Entry 2B2Y (X-ray diffraction, 2.35 A resolution); this record covers chains A and C of the 3 polymer chains in the assembly.

[Chain A]
Protein: Chromodomain-helicase-DNA-binding protein 1
Organism: Homo sapiens
UniProtKB: O14646 (CHD1_HUMAN); residues 10-185 here correspond to UniProt positions 268-443 (UniProt number = residue number + 258)
Sequence (187 residues; row label = number of the first residue in the row):
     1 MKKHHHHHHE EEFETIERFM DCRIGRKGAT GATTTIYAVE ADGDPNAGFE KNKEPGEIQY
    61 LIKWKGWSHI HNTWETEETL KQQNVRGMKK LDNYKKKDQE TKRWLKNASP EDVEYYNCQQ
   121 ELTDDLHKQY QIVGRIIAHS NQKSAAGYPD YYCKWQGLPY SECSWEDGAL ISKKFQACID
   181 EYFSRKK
Disordered / not traced: 1-11, 51
Differences from the reference sequence: cloning artifact (1-3, 186-187); expression tag (4-9)

[Chain C]
Protein: Chromodomain-helicase-DNA-binding protein 1
Organism: Homo sapiens
UniProtKB: O14646 (CHD1_HUMAN); residues 10-115 here correspond to UniProt positions 268-373 (UniProt number = residue number + 258)
Sequence (115 residues; row label = number of the first residue in the row):
     1 MKKHHHHHHE EEFETIERFM DCRIGRKGAT GATTTIYAVE ADGDPNAGFE KNKEPGEIQY
    61 LIKWKGWSHI HNTWETEETL KQQNVRGMKK LDNYKKKDQE TKRWLKNASP EDVEY
Disordered / not traced: 1-10, 97-115
Differences from the reference sequence: cloning artifact (1-3); expression tag (4-9)

[Chain A / chain C interface]
Residue-residue contacts (14):
  H139(A) - D42(C)
  H139(A) - G43(C)  hydrogen bond (side chain-backbone)
  H139(A) - D44(C)  hydrogen bond (backbone-backbone)
  S140(A) - D42(C)
  S140(A) - G43(C)
  S140(A) - D44(C)
  S140(A) - A47(C)
  N141(A) - D42(C)  hydrogen bond (side chain-backbone)
  N141(A) - G43(C)  hydrogen bond (side chain-backbone)
  N141(A) - D44(C)  hydrogen bond (backbone-backbone)
  N141(A) - P45(C)
  W165(A) - A47(C)  hydrogen bond (side chain-backbone)
  W165(A) - G48(C)
  K186(A) - E40(C)  hydrogen bond (side chain-backbone)
Also at the interface, not in a pair above, chain C (9 interface residues in all): V39, A41

[Overview]
The interface between chain A and chain C involves 5 residues on one side and 9 on the other; the contacts
include 7 hydrogen bonds. Among the polar pairs are H139(A)-G43(C), N141(A)-D42(C) and N141(A)-G43(C).
Chain A is Chromodomain-helicase-DNA-binding protein 1 and chain C is Chromodomain-helicase-DNA-binding
protein 1, both from Homo sapiens; the structure, Tandem chromodomains of human CHD1, was determined by X-ray
diffraction (same publication as 2B2T, 2B2U, 2B2V and 2B2W).
